5ZVT - chains U and X of the 35 polymer chains in the assembly; structure by electron microscopy, 3.30 A resolution.

== Chain U ==
Name: Core protein VP6
Organism: Grass carp reovirus
UniProtKB: Q8JU64 (Q8JU64_9REOV); residues 1-412 here = UniProt positions 1-412
Amino-acid sequence (412 residues; row label = number of the first residue in the row):
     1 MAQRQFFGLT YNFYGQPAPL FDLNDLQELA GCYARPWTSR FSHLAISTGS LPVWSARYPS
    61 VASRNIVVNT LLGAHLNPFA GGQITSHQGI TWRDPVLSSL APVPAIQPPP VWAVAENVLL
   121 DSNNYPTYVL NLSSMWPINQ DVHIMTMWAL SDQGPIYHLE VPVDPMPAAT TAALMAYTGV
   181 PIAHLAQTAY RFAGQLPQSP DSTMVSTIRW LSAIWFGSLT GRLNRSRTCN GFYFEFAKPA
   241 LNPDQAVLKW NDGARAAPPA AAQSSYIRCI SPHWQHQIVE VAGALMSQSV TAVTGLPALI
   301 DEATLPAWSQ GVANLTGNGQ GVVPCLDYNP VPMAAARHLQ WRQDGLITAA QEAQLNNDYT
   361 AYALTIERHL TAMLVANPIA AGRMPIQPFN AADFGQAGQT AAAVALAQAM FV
Unresolved in the structure: 1

== Chain X ==
Name: VP3
Organism: Grass carp reovirus
UniProtKB: Q9E3V8 (Q9E3V8_9REOV); residues 1-1214 here = UniProt positions 1-1214
Amino-acid sequence (1214 residues; row label = number of the first residue in the row):
     1 MPRRSARKAQ SAIASPADTN VVPAKDAPTT NSPPSTTSPN QAAADANQQQ AGIVSSQSGP
    61 NAVGDSAPSS SVNNDGDIIT RPTSDSIAAV ANATKPAAVV SDPQSMKVTP IVNPSSYVCN
   121 VCNARFSTMS ALSEHLRSDH RDDASTLLAT PMINNAIRSF LTAWDDIRIL SPDVSSKSLS
   181 AYLDSAVANG PELIIEDTGL CTSFMLLDNI PSAHLTKELI GFTWFMQMYQ MTPPLPEGAV
   241 NRIVCMTNWA SLGDEGRGLE VRLPPPTDSS VHAYKTVLSR GYIDNAQFNP LALRSNVLLM
   301 LLQFTLSNLK INKSSTFTSD VTTITSGRMI RAFEGRPELL ALAYPGRAVL PTQTKNAQFL
   361 STAIADRIGR LDRANLIGGE VSAMVECMEL CDALTLHIRE TYIMLLRSMH QDPTQIVQIV
   421 NECANNLLNS TIPISLRPTI LCPWFASSED LRLQQVMHLV NISSNTAAAL PLVEALSTLL
   481 RSVTPLVLDP TVLTNAITTI SESTTQTISP ISEILRLLQP MGNDYAAFWK CIASWAYNGL
   541 VTTVLSEDAF PDSSQSITHL PSMWKCLFLT LAGPMTSDPH SPVKVFMALA NLLAQPEPIA
   601 IGVPGMHQTT PASQFSHPGV WPPGFLNPQL INPQQAPLLR AFAEHIRANW PQPSEFGYGS
   661 TLQGSANLFI PSNRMVYPWP NQPLPRLTVA PTYDSAMSNW ISTTIAFFIR VVNSVNMTAT
   721 VNDLTRRTMT GVMTAMRQVK TMTPFYIQHM CPTELSVLAS VTVTPPFQVP FTRLVQNDVI
   781 TNVLVARVDP AQRGDAAVDI RATHATFAAA LPVDPAAIVV AMLCGQTETN LIPSHHYGKA
   841 FAPLFASNAM FTRNQRAVIT REAFVCARSA VAQCQDAGFL VPRPLDALRQ FDVTSAAAAE
   901 IMHAVNDAFK TAFDLDGALL DGLALYGDPR IADLSAAYLQ YGGNVVREHV PPGPSHIHRA
   961 LQQVESTFMA EMNLFNVARG NLYLVQTATN GNWSPMAPVA APPFVRGGPN VRVVGRFGTI
  1021 VPRPNGLEPQ LIDDGNVPRD IAGDWVYPSD VLQVSVAVFR DYVWPMVKAG RTRVLVELGH
  1081 YVYTLHYYDP QISLDEAPIL EEWLSKINPA GIPPVPFCIP IPQVYPCITA RRVHYAFTSE
  1141 NNNDSLFSTN AASIDTAFGE NAAVSPLRWP GLVDPNYRVG TNDLPNRITL YNSLYRYNFT
  1201 YPTLDGIMYV RSAT
Unresolved in the structure: 1-187, 334-336, 521-523, 1212-1214

== Interface between chain U and chain X ==
Contacting residue pairs (102):
  Gln-27(U) with Leu-880(X); Val-881(X); Pro-882(X)
  Glu-28(U) with Pro-882(X); Arg-959(X); Gln-962(X)
  Gly-31(U) with Leu-880(X)
  Cys-32(U) with Arg-868(X); Leu-880(X), hydrogen bond (backbone-backbone); Val-881(X), hydrophobic; His-958(X), hydrogen bond; Arg-959(X)
  Tyr-33(U) with Gln-792(X); Arg-868(X); Phe-879(X), hydrophobic; Leu-880(X), hydrophobic; Pro-951(X)
  Ala-34(U) with Pro-952(X); Gly-953(X)
  Arg-35(U) with Glu-449(X); Pro-951(X); Pro-952(X), hydrogen bond (backbone-backbone); Gly-953(X); Pro-954(X)
  Thr-38(U) with Pro-954(X)
  Ser-39(U) with Pro-954(X); Arg-959(X)
  Phe-41(U) with Met-404(X), hydrophobic
  Ser-42(U) with His-956(X); Arg-959(X)
  His-43(U) with Arg-959(X), hydrogen bond
  Leu-44(U) with Met-404(X)
  Ile-46(U) with Met-384(X), hydrophobic; Tyr-1195(X), hydrophobic; Tyr-1197(X), hydrophobic
  Ser-47(U) with Tyr-1195(X)
  Thr-48(U) with Gly-1180(X)
  Gly-49(U) with Gly-1180(X), hydrogen bond (backbone-backbone); Thr-1181(X); Asn-1182(X)
  Ser-50(U) with His-397(X), hydrogen bond (backbone-side chain); Glu-400(X)
  Leu-51(U) with Asn-1182(X)
  Pro-52(U) with His-397(X); Gln-963(X); Pro-1185(X), hydrophobic
  Trp-54(U) with Gly-1180(X); Thr-1181(X); Asn-1182(X), hydrogen bond
  Ser-55(U) with Pro-1185(X)
  Ala-56(U) with Pro-1185(X), hydrophobic
  Ile-90(U) with Leu-880(X), hydrophobic
  Arg-93(U) with His-949(X)
  Asp-94(U) with His-949(X), salt bridge
  Ser-98(U) with Pro-951(X)
  Ala-101(U) with Leu-880(X), hydrophobic
  Pro-102(U) with Leu-880(X)
  Ala-172(U) with Thr-414(X); Ile-434(X), hydrophobic
  Ala-173(U) with Asp-412(X); Thr-414(X)
  Met-175(U) with Leu-436(X); Arg-437(X), hydrogen bond (backbone-backbone)
  Ala-176(U) with Pro-413(X)
  Tyr-177(U) with His-410(X); Gln-411(X); Asp-412(X), hydrogen bond
  Thr-178(U) with Leu-376(X); Pro-438(X)
  Gly-179(U) with Leu-376(X); Met-384(X); Pro-438(X); Thr-439(X)
  Val-180(U) with Arg-407(X)
  Pro-181(U) with Met-384(X), hydrophobic
  His-184(U) with Ile-403(X); Arg-407(X), hydrogen bond
  Gln-187(U) with Met-404(X), hydrogen bond (side chain-backbone); Arg-407(X); Ser-408(X)
  Arg-191(U) with Ser-408(X), hydrogen bond
  Gln-195(U) with Ser-447(X)
  Leu-196(U) with Ser-448(X); Thr-661(X); Gly-664(X); Ser-672(X)
  Gln-198(U) with Thr-661(X); Leu-662(X)
  Thr-203(U) with Gln-418(X), hydrogen bond
  Met-204(U) with Asp-412(X); Gln-415(X)
  Ala-240(U) with Arg-1178(X)
  Leu-241(U) with Leu-371(X), hydrophobic; Val-1179(X)
  Asn-242(U) with Val-1179(X)
  Gln-245(U) with Tyr-1195(X), hydrogen bond
  Val-247(U) with Met-384(X), hydrophobic
  Lys-249(U) with Asn-375(X); Leu-376(X)
  Trp-250(U) with Leu-436(X), hydrophobic
  Asp-358(U) with Arg-1178(X)
  Tyr-362(U) with Arg-1178(X)
Other interface residues (no listed pair), chain U (68 interface residues in all): Leu-26, Leu-29, Ala-45, Leu-100, Ser-133, Ala-169, Thr-171, Phe-192, Ala-237, Lys-238, Pro-239, Pro-243, Leu-248
Other interface residues (no listed pair), chain X (63 interface residues in all): Asp-372, Ala-383, Leu-396, Ser-435, Ile-440, Pro-671, Ala-791, Asp-933, Leu-1184, Asn-1186

== Overview ==
Chain U and chain X form an interface of 68 and 63 residues respectively, with 14 hydrogen bonds and 1 salt
bridge. Among the polar pairs are Asp-94(U)/His-949(X), Cys-32(U)/His-958(X) and His-43(U)/Arg-959(X).
Here chain U is Core protein VP6 and chain X is VP3, both from Grass carp reovirus. Entry 5ZVT (Structure of
RNA polymerase complex and genome within a dsRNA virus provides insights into the mechanisms ...) was
determined by electron microscopy (same publication as 5ZVS).
